5V60 - chain A; structure by X-ray diffraction, 2.18 A resolution.

# Chain A
Name: Mitogen-activated protein kinase 1
From: Homo sapiens
Notes: EC 2.7.11.24
UniProtKB: P28482 (MK01_HUMAN); residue numbers follow UniProt; this construct covers 8-360
Chain sequence (356 residues; each row starts with the number of its first residue):
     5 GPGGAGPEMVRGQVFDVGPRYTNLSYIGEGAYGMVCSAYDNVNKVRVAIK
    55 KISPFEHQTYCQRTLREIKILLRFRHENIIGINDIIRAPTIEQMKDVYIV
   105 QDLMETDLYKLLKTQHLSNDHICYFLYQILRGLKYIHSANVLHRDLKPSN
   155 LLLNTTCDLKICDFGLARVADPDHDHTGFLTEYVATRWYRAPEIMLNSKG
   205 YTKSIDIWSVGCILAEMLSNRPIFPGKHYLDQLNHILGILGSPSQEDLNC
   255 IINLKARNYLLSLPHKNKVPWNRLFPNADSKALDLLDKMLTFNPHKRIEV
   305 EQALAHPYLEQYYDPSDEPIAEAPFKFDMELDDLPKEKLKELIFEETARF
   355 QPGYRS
Unresolved in the structure: 5-9, 359-360
Modified positions: Thr185 (phosphothreonine; TPO); Tyr187 (O-phosphotyrosine; PTR)
Sequence notes: expression tag (5-7)
Metal / ion sites: Mg2+ site 1: Asn154, Asp167 (together with AMP-PCP); Mg2+ site 2: Asp167 (together with AMP-PCP)
Residues lining bound ligands: AMP-PCP (ACP; phosphomethylphosphonic acid adenylate ester): Ile31, Gly32, Glu33, Gly34, Ala35, Val39, Ala52, Lys54, Ile84, Gln105, Asp106, Leu107, Met108, Asp111, Lys114, Asp149, Ser153, Asn154, Leu156, Asp167
Reported in the primary citation:
  - post-translational modification sites: Thr185, Tyr187

# In short
Chain A binds AMP-PCP. The Mg2+ site 1 is built by Asn154 and Asp167. From the paper: modification sites
Thr185 and Tyr187.
Chain A is Mitogen-activated protein kinase 1 (Homo sapiens); the structure, Phospho-ERK2 bound to AMP-PCP,
was determined by X-ray diffraction together with 5V61 and 5V62 from the same study.
